Entry 6J49 (X-ray diffraction, 1.60 A resolution); this record covers chain O.

# Chain O
Name: Outer surface protein A
Organism: Borrelia burgdorferi (strain ATCC 35210 / B31 / CIP 102532 / DSM 4680)
Reference sequence: P0CL66 (OSPA_BORBU); residue numbers follow UniProt; this construct covers 27-273
Chain sequence (251 residues; each row starts with the number of its first residue):
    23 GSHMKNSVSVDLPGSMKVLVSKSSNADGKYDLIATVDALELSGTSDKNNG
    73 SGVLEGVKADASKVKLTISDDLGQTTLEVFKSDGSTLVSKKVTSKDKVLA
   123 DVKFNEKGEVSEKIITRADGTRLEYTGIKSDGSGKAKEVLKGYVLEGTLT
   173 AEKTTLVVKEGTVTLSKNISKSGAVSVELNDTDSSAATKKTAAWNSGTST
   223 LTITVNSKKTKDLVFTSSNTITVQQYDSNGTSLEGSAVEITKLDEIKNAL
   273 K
Disordered / not traced: 23-27
Construct notes: expression tag (23-26); engineered mutation S37 (Glu in P0CL66), S45 (Glu in P0CL66), S46 (Lys in P0CL66), A48 (Lys in P0CL66), A60 (Lys in P0CL66), S64 (Lys in P0CL66), A83 (Lys in P0CL66), S104 (Glu in P0CL66), S107 (Lys in P0CL66), V120 (Ser in P0CL66), L121 (Ser in P0CL66), A122 (Thr in P0CL66), D123 (Glu in P0CL66), V124 (Glu in P0CL66), A196 (Glu in P0CL66), S239 (Lys in P0CL66), S240 (Glu in P0CL66), S254 (Lys in P0CL66)
UniProt features mapped onto this chain:
  - natural variant: P35 (P35S: In strain: CA7), K39 (K39N: In strain: PBre and 21343WI), D59 (D59H: In strain: 42373NY3), I90 (I90V: In strain: CA8), V114 (V114A: In strain: PBre), N127 (N127S: In strain: CA8), V132 to S133 (sequence variant, change not given here; In strain: CA8), R144 (R144K: In strain: 21343WI), G149 (G149E: In strain: PBre and 42373NY3), G164 (G164S: In strain: PBre), A196 (E196A: In strain: CA8 and 21343WI; this construct carries the variant)

# In short
Chain O is Outer surface protein A (Borrelia burgdorferi (strain ATCC 35210 / B31 / CIP 102532 / DSM 4680));
the structure, Grafting VLADV sequence into OspAsm1, was determined by X-ray diffraction together with 6J47
and 6J48 from the same study.
